PDB entry 5D4C | X-ray diffraction, 3.28 A resolution | chains B and D of the 8 polymer chains in the assembly

== Chain B ==
Molecule: DNA-directed RNA polymerase subunit alpha
Source organism: Thermus thermophilus
Notes: EC 2.7.7.6
Reference sequence: Q9Z9H6 (RPOA_THETH); residue numbers follow UniProt; this construct covers 1-315
Amino-acid sequence (315 residues; row label = number of the first residue in the row):
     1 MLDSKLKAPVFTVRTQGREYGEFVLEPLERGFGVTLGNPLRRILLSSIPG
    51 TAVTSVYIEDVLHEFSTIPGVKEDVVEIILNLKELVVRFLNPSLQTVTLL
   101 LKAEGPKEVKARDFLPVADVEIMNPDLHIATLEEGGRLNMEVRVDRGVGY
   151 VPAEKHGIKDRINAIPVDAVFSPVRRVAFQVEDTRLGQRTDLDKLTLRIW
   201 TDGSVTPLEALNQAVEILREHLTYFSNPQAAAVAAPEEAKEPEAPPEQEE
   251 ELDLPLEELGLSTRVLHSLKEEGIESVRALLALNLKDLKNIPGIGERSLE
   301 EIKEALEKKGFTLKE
Unresolved in the structure: 1-5, 91, 229-315

== Chain D ==
Molecule: DNA-directed RNA polymerase subunit beta'
Source organism: Thermus thermophilus (strain HB8 / ATCC 27634 / DSM 579)
Notes: EC 2.7.7.6
Reference sequence: Q8RQE8 (RPOC_THET8); residues 1-1524 here = UniProt positions 1-1524
Amino-acid sequence (1524 residues; each row starts with the number of its first residue):
     1 MKKEVRKVRIALASPEKIRSWSYGEVEKPETINYRTLKPERDGLFDERIF
    51 GPIKDYECACGKYKRQRFEGKVCERCGVEVTKSIVRRYRMGHIELATPAA
   101 HIWFVKDVPSKIGTLLDLSATELEQVLYFSKYIVLDPKGAILNGVPVEKR
   151 QLLTDEEYRELRYGKQETYPLPPGVDALVKDGEEVVKGQELAPGVVSRLD
   201 GVALYRFPRRVRVEYVKKERAGLRLPLAAWVEKEAYKPGEILAELPEPYL
   251 FRAEEEGVVELKELEEGAFLVLRREDEPVATYFLPVGMTPLVVHGEIVEK
   301 GQPLAEAKGLLRMPRQVRAAQVEAEEEGETVYLTLFLEWTEPKDYRVQPH
   351 MNVVVPEGARVEAGDKIVAAIDPEEEVIAEAEGVVHLHEPASILVVKARV
   401 YPFEDDVEVSTGDRVAPGDVLADGGKVKSDVYGRVEVDLVRNVVRVVESY
   451 DIDARMGAEAIQQLLKELDLEALEKELLEEMKHPSRARRAKARKRLEVVR
   501 AFLDSGNRPEWMILEAVPVLPPDLRPMVQVDGGRFATSDLNDLYRRLINR
   551 NNRLKKLLAQGAPEIIIRNEKRMLQEAVDALLDNGRRGAPVTNPGSDRPL
   601 RSLTDILSGKQGRFRQNLLGKRVDYSGRSVIVVGPQLKLHQCGLPKRMAL
   651 ELFKPFLLKKMEEKGIAPNVKAARRMLERQRDIKDEVWDALEEVIHGKVV
   701 LLNRAPTLHRLGIQAFQPVLVEGQSIQLHPLVCEAFNADFDGDQMAVHVP
   751 LSSFAQAEARIQMLSAHNLLSPASGEPLAKPSRDIILGLYYITQVRKEKK
   801 GAGLEFATPEEALAAHERGEVALNAPIKVAGRETSVGRLKYVFANPDEAL
   851 LAVAHGIVDLQDVVTVRYMGKRLETSPGRILFARIVAEAVEDEKVAWELI
   901 QLDVPQEKNSLKDLVYQAFLRLGMEKTARLLDALKYYGFTFSTTSGITIG
   951 IDDAVIPEEKKQYLEEADRKLLQIEQAYEMGFLTDRERYDQILQLWTETT
  1001 EKVTQAVFKNFEENYPFNPLYVMAQSGARGNPQQIRQLCGLRGLMQKPSG
  1051 ETFEVPVRSSFREGLTVLEYFISSHGARKGGADTALRTADSGYLTRKLVD
  1101 VTHEIVVREADCGTTNYISVPLFQPDEVTRSLRLRKRADIEAGLYGRVLA
  1151 REVEVLGVRLEEGRYLSMDDVHLLIKAAEAGEIQEVPVRSPLTCQTRYGV
  1201 CQKCYGYDLSMARPVSIGEAVGIVAAQSIGEPGTQLTMRTFHTGGVAGAA
  1251 DITQGLPRVIELFEARRPKAKAVISEIDGVVRIEETEEKLSVFVESEGFS
  1301 KEYKLPKEARLLVKDGDYVEAGQPLTRGAIDPHQLLEAKGPEAVERYLVE
  1351 EIQKVYRAQGVKLHDKHIEIVVRQMMKYVEVTDPGDSRLLEGQVLEKWDV
  1401 EALNERLIAEGKTPVAWKPLLMGVTKSALSTKSWLSAASFQNTTHVLTEA
  1451 AIAGKKDELIGLKENVILGRLIPAGTGSDFVRFTQVVDQKTLKAIEEARK
  1501 EAVEAKERPAARRGVKREQPGKQA
Unresolved in the structure: 1-2, 1238-1251, 1503-1524

== How chain B and chain D interact ==
Residue-residue contacts (36):
  Leu45(B) with His855(D)
  Ser46(B) with His855(D)
  His63(B) with Glu810(D), salt bridge
  Phe65(B) with Pro809(D), hydrophobic; Glu810(D); Leu839(D)
  Asp74(B) with Arg872(D), salt bridge
  Glu77(B) with Arg867(D), salt bridge; Arg872(D), salt bridge
  Leu80(B) with Val842(D); Phe843(D); Ala844(D); Arg867(D)
  Asn81(B) with Arg867(D), hydrogen bond
  Lys83(B) with Val842(D), hydrogen bond (side chain-backbone); Glu848(D), salt bridge
  Glu84(B) with Ala844(D); Asn845(D); Arg867(D), salt bridge
  Gly149(B) with His855(D)
  Tyr150(B) with Phe843(D); Glu848(D), hydrogen bond; Ala852(D), hydrophobic; His855(D); Ile857(D), hydrophobic
  Pro152(B) with Ile857(D), hydrophobic
  Glu154(B) with Lys840(D), salt bridge
  Val170(B) with Glu848(D)
  Arg176(B) with Arg884(D); Glu888(D), salt bridge
  Arg185(B) with Asp689(D), salt bridge; Glu692(D), salt bridge
  Gln188(B) with Lys646(D); Asp685(D); Trp688(D)
  Thr190(B) with Glu722(D)
Interface residues without a listed pair, chain B (24 interface residues in all): Val76, Asp168, Arg175, Gln180, Arg198
Interface residues without a listed pair, chain D (28 interface residues in all): Leu813, Tyr841, Asp847, Leu851, Ala854, Tyr936

== Summary ==
24 residues of chain B face 28 of chain D across their interface, with 3 hydrogen bonds and 10 salt bridges.
Polar pairs include His63(B)-Glu810(D), Asp74(B)-Arg872(D) and Glu77(B)-Arg867(D).
Chain B is DNA-directed RNA polymerase subunit alpha (Thermus thermophilus) and chain D is DNA-directed RNA
polymerase subunit beta' (Thermus thermophilus (strain HB8 / ATCC 27634 / DSM 579)); the structure, Crystal
structure of Thermus thermophilus product complex for transcription initiation with ATP and CTP, was
determined by X-ray diffraction (same publication as 5D4D and 5D4E).
